PDB entry 4XUJ | X-ray diffraction, 3.18 A resolution | chains G and J of the 10 polymer chains in the assembly

== Chain G ==
Molecule: Histone H2A
Organism: Xenopus laevis
UniProt: Q6AZJ8 (Q6AZJ8_XENLA); aligned to UniProt positions 2-129 over residues 1-128 (the alignment contains insertions or deletions, so no single offset holds)
Sequence (128 residues; each row starts with the number of its first residue):
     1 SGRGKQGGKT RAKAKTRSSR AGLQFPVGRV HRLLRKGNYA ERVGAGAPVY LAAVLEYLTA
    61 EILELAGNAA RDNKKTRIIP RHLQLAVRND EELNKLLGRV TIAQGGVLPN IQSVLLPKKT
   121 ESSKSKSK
Unresolved in the structure: 1-13, 120-128

== Chain J ==
Molecule: 145-nt DNA strand
Sequence (145 nucleotides; each row starts with the number of its first residue; numbers below 1 keep their minus sign (DA-72 is residue -72)):
   -72 ATCAATATCC ACCTGCAGAT ACTACCAAAA GTGTATTTGG AAACTGCTCC ATCAAAAGGC
   -12 ATGTTCAGCT GATTCAGCTG AACATGCCTT TTGATGGAGC AGTTTCCAAA TACACTTTTG
    48 GTAGTATCTG CAGGTGGATA TTGAT

== How chain G and chain J interact ==
Residue-residue contacts (13; chain G residue first):
  Ala14(G) - DG-42(J)  phosphate contact
  Ala14(G) - DT-41(J)  phosphate contact
  Lys15(G) - DT-41(J)  hydrogen bond to the phosphate
  Arg17(G) - DG-42(J)  salt bridge to the phosphate
  Arg20(G) - DT-41(J)  salt bridge to the phosphate
  Gly28(G) - DA-43(J)  phosphate contact
  Gly28(G) - DG-42(J)  phosphate contact
  Arg29(G) - DA-43(J)  salt bridge to the phosphate
  Arg32(G) - DA-44(J)  hydrogen bond to the phosphate
  Arg32(G) - DA-43(J)  salt bridge to the phosphate
  Arg42(G) - DT-35(J)  hydrogen bond to the sugar
  Arg42(G) - DG-34(J)  sugar contact
  Arg77(G) - DA-54(J)  sugar contact
Other interface residues (no listed pair), chain G (10 interface residues in all): Thr16
Other interface residues (no listed pair), chain J (9 interface residues in all): DG-55, DT-36

== Overview ==
10 residues of chain G and 9 residues of chain J are in contact, with 3 hydrogen bonds and 4 salt bridges.
Polar contacts include Arg42(G)-DT-35(J), Lys15(G)-DT-41(J) and Arg32(G)-DA-44(J).
Here chain G is Histone H2A (Xenopus laevis) and chain J is a 145-nt DNA strand. Entry 4XUJ (Nucleosome core
particle containing adducts from treatment with a thiomorpholine-substituted
[(eta-6-p-cymene)Ru(3-hydroxy-2-pyridone)Cl] compound) was determined by X-ray diffraction.
